PDB entry 2JA7 | X-ray diffraction, 3.80 A resolution | chains B and C of the 15 polymer chains in the assembly

[Chain B]
Protein: DNA-directed RNA polymerase II 140 kDa polypeptide
From: Saccharomyces cerevisiae
Notes: EC 2.7.7.6
UniProt: P08518 (RPB2_YEAST); residues 1-1224 here = UniProt positions 1-1224
Chain sequence (1224 residues; row label = number of the first residue in the row):
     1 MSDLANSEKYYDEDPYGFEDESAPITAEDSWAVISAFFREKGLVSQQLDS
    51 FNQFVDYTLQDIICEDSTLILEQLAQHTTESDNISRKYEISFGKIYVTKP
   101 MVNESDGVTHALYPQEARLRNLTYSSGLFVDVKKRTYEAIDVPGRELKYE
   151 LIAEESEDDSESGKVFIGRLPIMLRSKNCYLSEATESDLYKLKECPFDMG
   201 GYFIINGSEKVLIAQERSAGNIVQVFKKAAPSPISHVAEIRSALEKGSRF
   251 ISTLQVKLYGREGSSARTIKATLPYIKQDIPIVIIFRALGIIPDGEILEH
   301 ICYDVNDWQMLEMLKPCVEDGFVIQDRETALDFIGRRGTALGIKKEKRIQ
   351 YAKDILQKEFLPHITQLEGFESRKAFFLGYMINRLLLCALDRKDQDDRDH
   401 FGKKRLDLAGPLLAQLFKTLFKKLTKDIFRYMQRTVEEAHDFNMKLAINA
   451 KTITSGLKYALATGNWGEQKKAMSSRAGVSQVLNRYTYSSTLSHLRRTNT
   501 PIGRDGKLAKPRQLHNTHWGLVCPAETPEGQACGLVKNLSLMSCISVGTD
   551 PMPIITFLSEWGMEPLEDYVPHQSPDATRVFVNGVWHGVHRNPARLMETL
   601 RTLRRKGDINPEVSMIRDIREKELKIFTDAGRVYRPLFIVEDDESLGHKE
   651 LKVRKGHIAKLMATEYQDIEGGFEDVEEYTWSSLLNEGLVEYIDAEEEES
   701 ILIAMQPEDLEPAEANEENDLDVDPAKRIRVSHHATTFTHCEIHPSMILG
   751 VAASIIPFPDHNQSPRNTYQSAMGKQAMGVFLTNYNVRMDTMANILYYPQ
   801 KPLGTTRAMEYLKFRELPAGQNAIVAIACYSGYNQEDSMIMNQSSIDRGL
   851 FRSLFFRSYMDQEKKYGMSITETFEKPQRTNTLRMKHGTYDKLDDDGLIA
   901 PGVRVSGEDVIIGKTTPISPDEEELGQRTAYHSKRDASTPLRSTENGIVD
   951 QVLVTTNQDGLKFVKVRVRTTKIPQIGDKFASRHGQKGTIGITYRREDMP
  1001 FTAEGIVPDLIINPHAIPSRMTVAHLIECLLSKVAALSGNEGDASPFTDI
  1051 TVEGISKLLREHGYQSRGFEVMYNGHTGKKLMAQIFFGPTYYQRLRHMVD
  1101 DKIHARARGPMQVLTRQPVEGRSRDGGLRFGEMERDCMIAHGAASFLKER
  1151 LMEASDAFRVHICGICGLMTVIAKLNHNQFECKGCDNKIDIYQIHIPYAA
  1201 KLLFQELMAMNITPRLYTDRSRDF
Unresolved in the structure: 1-17, 71-89, 134-163, 438-445, 503-509, 669-677, 716-721, 920-932
Bound ions: Zn2+: Cys1163, Cys1166, Cys1182, Cys1185

[Chain C]
Protein: DNA-directed RNA polymerase II 45KDA polypeptide
From: Saccharomyces cerevisiae
Notes: EC 2.7.7.6
UniProt: P16370 (RPB3_YEAST); residues 1-318 here = UniProt positions 1-318
Chain sequence (318 residues; numbered 1 to 318; the number before each row is that of its first residue):
     1 MSEEGPQVKIREASKDNVDFILSNVDLAMANSLRRVMIAEIPTLAIDSVE
    51 VETNTTVLADEFIAHRLGLIPLQSMDIEQLEYSRDCFCEDHCDKCSVVLT
   101 LQAFGESESTTNVYSKDLVIVSNLMGRNIGHPIIQDKEGNGVLICKLRKG
   151 QELKLTCVAKKGIAKEHAKWGPAAAIEFEYDPWNKLKHTDYWYEQDSAKE
   201 WPQSKNCEYEDPPNEGDPFDYKAQADTFYMNVESVGSIPVDQVVVRGIDT
   251 LQKKVASILLALTQMDQDKVNFASGDNNTASNMLGSNEDVMMTGAEQDPY
   301 SNASQMGNTGSGGYDNAW
Unresolved in the structure: 1, 269-318
Bound ions: Zn2+: Cys86, Cys88, Cys92, Cys95
Curated features (UniProtKB/Swiss-Prot):
  - binding site (Zn(2+)): Cys86, Cys88, Cys92, Cys95
  - modified residue: Ser2 (N-acetylserine)
  - natural variant: Ala30 (A30D: In mutant RPB3-1)
  - mutagenesis: Lys9 (K9E: Transcript termination readthrough)

[Interface between chain B and chain C]
Pairs across the interface - 74 pairs, chain B then chain C:
  Tyr797(B) - Glu61(C)
  Tyr797(B) - Phe62(C)
  Tyr798(B) - Phe62(C)  hydrophobic
  Tyr798(B) - Arg66(C)  hydrogen bond
  Asp847(B) - His65(C)  hydrogen bond (backbone-side chain)
  Asp847(B) - His167(C)  salt bridge
  Asp847(B) - Ala168(C)
  Arg848(B) - His65(C)
  Arg848(B) - Leu69(C)
  Arg848(B) - Ala168(C)
  Gly849(B) - His65(C)
  Arg852(B) - His65(C)
  Arg969(B) - Ala59(C)
  Arg969(B) - Asp60(C)  salt bridge
  Arg969(B) - Glu61(C)  salt bridge
  Thr971(B) - Glu61(C)  hydrogen bond
  Arg995(B) - Lys165(C)
  Arg996(B) - Arg34(C)  hydrogen bond (backbone-side chain)
  Arg996(B) - Ile38(C)
  Arg996(B) - Ala173(C)
  Arg996(B) - Ala174(C)
  Arg996(B) - Ala175(C)
  Glu997(B) - Arg34(C)
  Glu997(B) - Arg35(C)
  Glu997(B) - Ala39(C)
  Asp998(B) - Arg35(C)  salt bridge
  Phe1001(B) - Arg34(C)
  Phe1001(B) - Phe178(C)  hydrophobic
  Ala1003(B) - Glu177(C)
  Ala1003(B) - Phe178(C)  hydrogen bond (backbone-backbone)
  Ala1003(B) - Glu179(C)
  Glu1004(B) - Glu177(C)
  Gly1005(B) - Ile176(C)
  Arg1060(B) - Lys199(C)
  Arg1060(B) - Pro202(C)
  Gly1063(B) - Pro202(C)
  Gln1065(B) - Glu200(C)
  Gln1065(B) - Trp201(C)
  Arg1067(B) - Trp192(C)
  Arg1067(B) - Glu194(C)  salt bridge
  Phe1069(B) - Trp192(C)
  Phe1069(B) - Trp201(C)
  Glu1070(B) - Trp201(C)
  Tyr1073(B) - Phe178(C)
  Tyr1073(B) - Glu179(C)
  Tyr1073(B) - Tyr180(C)  hydrophobic
  Gly1075(B) - Asn31(C)  hydrogen bond (backbone-side chain)
  Gly1075(B) - Arg34(C)
  Gly1075(B) - Arg35(C)  hydrogen bond (backbone-side chain)
  His1076(B) - Asn31(C)  hydrogen bond (backbone-side chain)
  Thr1077(B) - Asn31(C)  hydrogen bond (backbone-side chain)
  Gly1078(B) - Leu27(C)
  Gly1078(B) - Asn31(C)
  Gly1078(B) - Phe178(C)
  Gly1078(B) - Tyr180(C)
  Lys1079(B) - Leu27(C)
  Lys1079(B) - Tyr180(C)
  Lys1079(B) - His188(C)
  Lys1080(B) - Tyr180(C)  hydrogen bond (backbone-side chain)
  Lys1080(B) - Asp181(C)  salt bridge
  Lys1080(B) - Asn184(C)
  Lys1080(B) - His188(C)
  Lys1080(B) - Thr189(C)
  Leu1081(B) - His188(C)
  Leu1081(B) - Thr189(C)
  Met1082(B) - Lys187(C)
  Met1082(B) - His188(C)
  Met1082(B) - Thr189(C)
  Met1082(B) - Asp190(C)  hydrogen bond (backbone-backbone)
  Gln1084(B) - Thr189(C)
  Gln1084(B) - Asp190(C)
  Gln1084(B) - Tyr191(C)  hydrogen bond (side chain-backbone)
  Gln1084(B) - Trp192(C)
  Gln1084(B) - Trp201(C)
Interface residues without a listed pair, chain B (39 interface residues in all): Tyr785, Asn786, Ser844, Thr970, Met999, Tyr1064, Val1071
Interface residues without a listed pair, chain C (40 interface residues in all): Ala28, Val57, Ala164

[Summary]
Chain B and chain C form an interface of 39 and 40 residues respectively; the contacts include 12 hydrogen
bonds and 6 salt bridges. Among the polar pairs are Asp847(B)-His167(C), Arg969(B)-Asp60(C) and
Arg969(B)-Glu61(C). From UniProt: 4 Zn2+-binding residues and one mutagenesis site on chain C.
Here chain B is DNA-directed RNA polymerase II 140 kDa polypeptide and chain C is DNA-directed RNA polymerase
II 45KDA polypeptide, both from Saccharomyces cerevisiae. Entry 2JA7 (CPD lesion containing RNA Polymerase II
elongation complex C) was determined by X-ray diffraction, deposited together with 2JA5, 2JA6 and 2JA8.
